Entry 8EDG (electron microscopy, 4.64 A resolution (low resolution: residue-level contacts below are approximate; hydrogen-bond / salt-bridge calls are withheld)); this record covers chains N and G of the 12 polymer chains in the assembly.

== Chain N ==
Molecule: 46-nt DNA strand
Sequence (46 nucleotides; row label = number of the first residue in the row):
     1 AGAGAACAAC AACAAGTGGC TTATTTTGAT ACTTATGCGC CACTTG

== Chain G ==
Name: Hermes transposase
Organism: Musca domestica
UniProtKB: Q25438 (Q25438_MUSDO); numbering as in UniProt (aligned over 1-612)
Sequence (612 residues; numbered 1 to 612; the number before each row is that of its first residue):
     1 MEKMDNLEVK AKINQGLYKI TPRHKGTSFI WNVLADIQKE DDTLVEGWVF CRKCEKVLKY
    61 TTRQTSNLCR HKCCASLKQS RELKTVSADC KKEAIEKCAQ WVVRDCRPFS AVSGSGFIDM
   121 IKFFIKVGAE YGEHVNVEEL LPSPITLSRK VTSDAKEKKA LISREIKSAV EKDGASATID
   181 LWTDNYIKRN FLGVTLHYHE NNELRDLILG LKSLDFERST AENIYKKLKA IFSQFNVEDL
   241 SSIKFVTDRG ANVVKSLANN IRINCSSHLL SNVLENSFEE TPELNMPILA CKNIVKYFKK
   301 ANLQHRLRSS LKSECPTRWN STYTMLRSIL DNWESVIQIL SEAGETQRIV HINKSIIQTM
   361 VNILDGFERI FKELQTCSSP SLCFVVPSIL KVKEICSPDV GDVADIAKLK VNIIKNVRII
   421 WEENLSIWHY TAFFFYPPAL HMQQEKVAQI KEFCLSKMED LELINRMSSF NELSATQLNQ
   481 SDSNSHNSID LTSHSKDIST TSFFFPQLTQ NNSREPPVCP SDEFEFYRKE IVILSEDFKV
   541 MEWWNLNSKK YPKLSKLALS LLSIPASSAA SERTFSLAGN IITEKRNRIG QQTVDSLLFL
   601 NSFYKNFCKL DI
Disordered / not traced: 1-3, 461-516, 610-612
Construct notes: engineered mutation Glu-2 (Gln in Q25438), Gly-128 (Lys in Q25438)
Bound ions: Zn2+: Cys-51, Cys-54, His-71, Cys-73

== How chain N and chain G interact ==
Pairs across the interface - 10 pairs, chain N then chain G:
  DT36(N) / Thr-146(G)
  DG37(N) / Pro-142(G)
  DG37(N) / Ser-143(G)
  DG37(N) / Thr-146(G)
  DG37(N) / Arg-149(G)
  DT44(N) / Asn-587(G)
  DT44(N) / Arg-588(G)
  DT45(N) / Asn-587(G)
  DG46(N) / Tyr-186(G)
  DG46(N) / Glu-584(G)
Other interface residues (no listed pair), chain N (6 interface residues in all): DC43
Other interface residues (no listed pair), chain G (10 interface residues in all): Glu-139, Ile-187

== In short ==
Chain N and chain G form an interface of 6 and 10 residues respectively. The Zn2+ site is built by Cys-51(G),
Cys-54(G), His-71(G) and Cys-73(G).
Here chain N is a 46-nt DNA strand and chain G is Hermes transposase (Musca domestica). Entry 8EDG (Cryo-EM
structure of the Hermes transposase bound to two left-ends of its DNA transposon) was determined by electron
microscopy together with 8EB5 and 8SJD from the same study.
